Entry 1QSF (X-ray diffraction, 2.80 A resolution); this record covers chains A and C of the 5 polymer chains in the assembly.

== Chain A ==
Molecule: MHC class I HLA-A
From: Homo sapiens
UniProt: P01892 (1A02_HUMAN); residues 1-274 here correspond to UniProt positions 25-298 (UniProt number = residue number + 24)
Sequence (274 residues; numbered 1 to 274; the number before each row is that of its first residue):
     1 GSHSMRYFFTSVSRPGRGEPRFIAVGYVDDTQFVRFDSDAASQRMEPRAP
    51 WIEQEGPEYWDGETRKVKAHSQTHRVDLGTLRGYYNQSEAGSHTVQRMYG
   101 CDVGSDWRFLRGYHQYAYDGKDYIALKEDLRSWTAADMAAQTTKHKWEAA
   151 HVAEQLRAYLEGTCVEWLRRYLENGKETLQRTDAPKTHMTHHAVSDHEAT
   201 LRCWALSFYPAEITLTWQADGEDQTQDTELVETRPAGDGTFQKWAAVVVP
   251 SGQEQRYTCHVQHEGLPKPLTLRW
Cystine bridges: Cys101-Cys164, Cys203-Cys259

== Chain C ==
Molecule: Tax peptide Y8A
Sequence (9 residues; row label = number of the first residue in the row):
     1 LLFGYPVAV

== How chain A and chain C interact ==
Pairs across the interface - 38 pairs, chain A then chain C:
  Tyr7(A) - Leu1(C)  hydrogen bond (side chain-backbone)
  Tyr7(A) - Leu2(C)  hydrophobic
  Phe9(A) - Leu2(C)  hydrophobic
  Met45(A) - Leu2(C)  hydrophobic
  Tyr59(A) - Leu1(C)  hydrophobic
  Glu63(A) - Leu1(C)
  Glu63(A) - Leu2(C)  hydrogen bond (side chain-backbone)
  Lys66(A) - Leu1(C)
  Lys66(A) - Leu2(C)  hydrogen bond (side chain-backbone)
  Lys66(A) - Phe3(C)
  Lys66(A) - Gly4(C)
  Val67(A) - Leu2(C)
  His70(A) - Phe3(C)
  Thr73(A) - Pro6(C)
  Thr73(A) - Val7(C)
  Thr73(A) - Ala8(C)
  Val76(A) - Ala8(C)  hydrophobic
  Asp77(A) - Ala8(C)
  Asp77(A) - Val9(C)  hydrogen bond (side chain-backbone)
  Thr80(A) - Val9(C)
  Leu81(A) - Val9(C)  hydrophobic
  Tyr84(A) - Val9(C)  hydrogen bond (side chain-backbone)
  Tyr99(A) - Leu2(C)
  Tyr99(A) - Phe3(C)  hydrogen bond (side chain-backbone)
  Tyr116(A) - Val9(C)
  Thr143(A) - Val9(C)  hydrogen bond (side chain-backbone)
  Lys146(A) - Ala8(C)
  Lys146(A) - Val9(C)
  Trp147(A) - Val7(C)
  Trp147(A) - Ala8(C)  hydrogen bond (side chain-backbone)
  Trp147(A) - Val9(C)
  Gln155(A) - Tyr5(C)
  Leu156(A) - Phe3(C)  hydrophobic
  Tyr159(A) - Leu1(C)  hydrogen bond (side chain-backbone)
  Tyr159(A) - Leu2(C)
  Tyr159(A) - Phe3(C)  hydrophobic
  Trp167(A) - Leu1(C)
  Tyr171(A) - Leu1(C)  hydrogen bond (side chain-backbone)
Other interface residues (no listed pair), chain A (30 interface residues in all): Met5, Ala69, Arg97, Tyr123, Val152, Thr163

== Overview ==
Chain A and chain C form an interface of 30 and 9 residues respectively, with 10 hydrogen bonds. Polar
contacts include Tyr7(A)-Leu1(C), Glu63(A)-Leu2(C) and Lys66(A)-Leu2(C).
Chain A is MHC class I HLA-A (Homo sapiens) and chain C is Tax peptide Y8A; the structure, Structure of A6-TCR
bound to HLA-A2 complexed with altered htlv-1 tax peptide Y8A, was determined by X-ray diffraction (same
publication as 1QSE and 1QRN).
